Entry 3ECJ (X-ray diffraction, 1.65 A resolution); this record covers chains A and B of the 4 polymer chains in the assembly.

[Chain A (and B)]
Name: PROTEIN (Homoprotocatechuate 2,3-dioxygenase)
Source organism: Brevibacterium fuscum
Notes: EC 1.13.11.15; chain B of this document is another copy of the same molecule, construct and numbering; everything in this record applies to it too
Reference sequence: Q45135 (Q45135_9MICO); numbering as in UniProt (aligned over 1-365)
Amino-acid sequence (365 residues; row label = number of the first residue in the row):
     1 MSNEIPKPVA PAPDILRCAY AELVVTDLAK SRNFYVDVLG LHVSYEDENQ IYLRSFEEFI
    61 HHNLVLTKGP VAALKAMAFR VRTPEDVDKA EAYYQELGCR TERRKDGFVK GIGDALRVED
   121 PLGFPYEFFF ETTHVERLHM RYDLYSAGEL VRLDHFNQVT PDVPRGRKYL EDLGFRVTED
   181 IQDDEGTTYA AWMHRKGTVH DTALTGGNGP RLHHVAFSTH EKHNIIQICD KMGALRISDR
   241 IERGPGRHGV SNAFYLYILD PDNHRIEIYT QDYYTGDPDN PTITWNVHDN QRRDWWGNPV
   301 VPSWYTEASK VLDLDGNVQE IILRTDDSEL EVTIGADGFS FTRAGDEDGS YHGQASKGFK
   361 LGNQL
Unresolved in the structure: 1-2, 363-365 (chain B: 1-3, 363-365)
Differences from the reference sequence: engineered mutation L323 (Glu in Q45135)
Ion coordination: Fe2+: H155, H214, E267
What the authors report for this chain:
  - mutagenesis - E323L: unchanged catalytic activity

[Chain A / chain B interface]
Residue-residue contacts (66):
  L16(A) - D277(B)
  L16(A) - P278(B)
  R17(A) - Y274(B)
  R17(A) - D277(B)  salt bridge
  E57(A) - Y273(B)
  F59(A) - D277(B)
  F59(A) - D279(B)
  F59(A) - P281(B)
  R80(A) - D277(B)  salt bridge
  R80(A) - D279(B)  salt bridge
  R82(A) - R176(B)
  R82(A) - P278(B)
  H134(A) - D279(B)  salt bridge
  R137(A) - Y273(B)
  R137(A) - Y274(B)  hydrogen bond (side chain-backbone)
  R137(A) - N280(B)  hydrogen bond
  R137(A) - P281(B)
  H139(A) - N252(B)  hydrogen bond (backbone-side chain)
  H139(A) - Y273(B)
  M140(A) - H248(B)
  M140(A) - G249(B)
  M140(A) - N252(B)
  M140(A) - W295(B)  hydrophobic
  Y142(A) - R247(B)  hydrogen bond
  Y142(A) - N252(B)  hydrogen bond
  Y142(A) - W295(B)
  R152(A) - D272(B)
  R152(A) - Y273(B)
  R152(A) - Y274(B)
  R176(A) - R82(B)
  H220(A) - Q271(B)
  E221(A) - E221(B)
  E221(A) - K222(B)  salt bridge
  E221(A) - Q271(B)  hydrogen bond
  K222(A) - E221(B)  salt bridge
  R247(A) - Y142(B)  hydrogen bond
  H248(A) - M140(B)
  G249(A) - M140(B)
  N252(A) - H139(B)  hydrogen bond (side chain-backbone)
  N252(A) - M140(B)
  N252(A) - Y142(B)  hydrogen bond
  Q271(A) - H220(B)
  Q271(A) - E221(B)  hydrogen bond
  D272(A) - R152(B)  hydrogen bond (backbone-side chain)
  Y273(A) - E57(B)
  Y273(A) - R137(B)
  Y273(A) - H139(B)
  Y273(A) - R152(B)
  Y274(A) - R17(B)
  Y274(A) - R137(B)  hydrogen bond (backbone-side chain)
  Y274(A) - R152(B)
  D277(A) - L16(B)
  D277(A) - R17(B)  salt bridge
  D277(A) - F59(B)
  D277(A) - R80(B)  salt bridge
  P278(A) - L16(B)
  P278(A) - R82(B)
  D279(A) - F59(B)
  D279(A) - R80(B)  salt bridge
  D279(A) - H134(B)  salt bridge
  N280(A) - R137(B)  hydrogen bond
  P281(A) - F59(B)
  P281(A) - R137(B)
  W285(A) - M140(B)  hydrophobic
  W295(A) - M140(B)  hydrophobic
  W295(A) - Y142(B)
Interface residues without a listed pair, chain A (35 interface residues in all): I60, F130, G276, I283
Interface residues without a listed pair, chain B (35 interface residues in all): I60, F130, G276, I283, W285

[In short]
Chain A and chain B each contribute 35 residues to their interface; the contacts include 13 hydrogen bonds and
10 salt bridges. Polar pairs include R17(A)-D277(B), R80(A)-D277(B) and R80(A)-D279(B). The Fe2+ site is built
by H155(A), H214(A) and E267(A). From the paper: E323L of chain A leaves catalytic activity unchanged.
Chain A and chain B are both PROTEIN (Homoprotocatechuate 2,3-dioxygenase) (Brevibacterium fuscum); the
structure, Structure of E323L mutant of Homoprotocatechuate 2,3-Dioxygenase from Brevibacterium fuscum at
1.65A resolution, was determined by X-ray diffraction, deposited together with 3ECK.
